8ORE - chains B and C of the 3 polymer chains in the assembly; structure by electron microscopy, 2.50 A resolution.

[Chain B (and C)]
Molecule: Microtubule-associated protein tau
Source organism: Homo sapiens
Notes: chain C of this document is another copy of the same molecule, construct and numbering; everything in this record applies to it too
UniProt: P10636 (TAU_HUMAN), isoform P10636-4; the author numbering skips numbers that UniProt does not, so the offset changes along the chain: 30-274 = UniProt 1-245; 306-441 = UniProt 246-381
Chain sequence (381 residues; each row starts with the number of its first residue; note: 31 numbers in that range are skipped by the numbering (no residue carries them; nothing is unmodelled there)):
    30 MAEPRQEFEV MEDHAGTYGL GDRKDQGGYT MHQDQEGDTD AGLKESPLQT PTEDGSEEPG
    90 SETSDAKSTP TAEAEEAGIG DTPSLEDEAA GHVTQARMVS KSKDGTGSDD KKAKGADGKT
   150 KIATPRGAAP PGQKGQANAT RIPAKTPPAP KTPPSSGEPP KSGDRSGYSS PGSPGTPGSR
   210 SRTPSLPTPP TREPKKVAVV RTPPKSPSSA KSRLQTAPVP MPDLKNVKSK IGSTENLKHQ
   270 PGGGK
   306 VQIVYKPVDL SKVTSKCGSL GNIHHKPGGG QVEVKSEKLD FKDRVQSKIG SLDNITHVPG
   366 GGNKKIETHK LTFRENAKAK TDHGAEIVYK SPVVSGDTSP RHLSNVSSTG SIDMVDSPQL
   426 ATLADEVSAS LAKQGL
Unresolved in the structure: 30-272, 381-441
UniProt features mapped onto this chain:
  - site (Not glycated): K53, K73, K96
  - modified residue: A31 (N-acetylalanine), Y47 (Phosphotyrosine), Y58 (Phosphotyrosine), S75 (Phosphoserine), S90 (Phosphoserine), T98 (Phosphothreonine), T100 (Phosphothreonine)
  - cross-link: K73 (Glycyl lysine isopeptide (Lys-Gly) (interchain with G-Cter in ubiquitin))

[Interface between chain B and chain C]
Pairs across the interface (178):
  G273(B) - K274(C)
  K274(B) - K274(C)
  V306(B) - K274(C)  hydrogen bond (backbone-backbone)
  V306(B) - V306(C)
  V306(B) - Q307(C)  hydrogen bond (backbone-backbone)
  Q307(B) - Q307(C)
  I308(B) - Q307(C)  hydrogen bond (backbone-backbone)
  I308(B) - I308(C)
  I308(B) - V309(C)  hydrogen bond (backbone-backbone)
  V309(B) - V309(C)
  Y310(B) - V309(C)  hydrogen bond (backbone-backbone)
  Y310(B) - Y310(C)  hydrophobic
  Y310(B) - K311(C)  hydrogen bond (backbone-backbone)
  Y310(B) - P312(C)
  K311(B) - K311(C)
  P312(B) - P312(C)
  P312(B) - V313(C)  hydrogen bond (backbone-backbone)
  V313(B) - V313(C)
  D314(B) - V313(C)  hydrogen bond (backbone-backbone)
  D314(B) - D314(C)
  D314(B) - L315(C)  hydrogen bond (backbone-backbone)
  D314(B) - S316(C)  hydrogen bond
  L315(B) - L315(C)  hydrophobic
  S316(B) - S316(C)
  S316(B) - K317(C)  hydrogen bond (backbone-backbone)
  K317(B) - K317(C)
  V318(B) - K317(C)  hydrogen bond (backbone-backbone)
  V318(B) - V318(C)
  V318(B) - T319(C)  hydrogen bond (backbone-backbone)
  T319(B) - T319(C)
  S320(B) - T319(C)  hydrogen bond (backbone-backbone)
  S320(B) - S320(C)  hydrogen bond (backbone-side chain)
  S320(B) - K321(C)  hydrogen bond (backbone-backbone)
  K321(B) - K321(C)
  C322(B) - K321(C)  hydrogen bond (backbone-backbone)
  C322(B) - C322(C)
  C322(B) - G323(C)  hydrogen bond (backbone-backbone)
  G323(B) - G323(C)  hydrogen bond (backbone-backbone)
  G323(B) - S324(C)
  S324(B) - S324(C)
  L325(B) - C322(C)  hydrophobic
  L325(B) - S324(C)  hydrogen bond (backbone-backbone)
  L325(B) - L325(C)  hydrophobic
  L325(B) - G326(C)
  G326(B) - G326(C)
  G326(B) - N327(C)  hydrogen bond (backbone-backbone)
  N327(B) - N327(C)
  I328(B) - N327(C)  hydrogen bond (backbone-backbone)
  I328(B) - I328(C)
  I328(B) - H329(C)  hydrogen bond (backbone-backbone)
  H329(B) - H329(C)
  H330(B) - H329(C)  hydrogen bond (backbone-backbone)
  H330(B) - H330(C)
  H330(B) - K331(C)  hydrogen bond (backbone-backbone)
  H330(B) - P332(C)
  K331(B) - K331(C)
  P332(B) - P332(C)
  P332(B) - G333(C)  hydrogen bond (backbone-backbone)
  G334(B) - G333(C)
  G334(B) - G334(C)
  G335(B) - G335(C)
  G335(B) - Q336(C)  hydrogen bond (backbone-backbone)
  Q336(B) - Q336(C)
  V337(B) - Q336(C)  hydrogen bond (backbone-backbone)
  V337(B) - V337(C)
  V337(B) - E338(C)  hydrogen bond (backbone-backbone)
  E338(B) - E338(C)
  V339(B) - E338(C)  hydrogen bond (backbone-backbone)
  V339(B) - V339(C)
  V339(B) - K340(C)  hydrogen bond (backbone-backbone)
  K340(B) - K340(C)
  S341(B) - K340(C)  hydrogen bond (backbone-backbone)
  S341(B) - S341(C)
  S341(B) - E342(C)
  E342(B) - S341(C)
  E342(B) - E342(C)  hydrogen bond (backbone-backbone)
  E342(B) - K343(C)  hydrogen bond (backbone-backbone)
  K343(B) - K343(C)
  L344(B) - S341(C)
  L344(B) - K343(C)  hydrogen bond (backbone-backbone)
  L344(B) - L344(C)
  L344(B) - D345(C)  hydrogen bond (backbone-backbone)
  L344(B) - I354(C)  hydrophobic
  D345(B) - D345(C)
  F346(B) - D345(C)  hydrogen bond (backbone-backbone)
  F346(B) - F346(C)  hydrophobic
  F346(B) - K347(C)  hydrogen bond (backbone-backbone)
  F346(B) - V350(C)
  K347(B) - D348(C)
  K347(B) - V350(C)
  D348(B) - D348(C)
  R349(B) - D348(C)  hydrogen bond (backbone-backbone)
  R349(B) - R349(C)
  V350(B) - R349(C)
  V350(B) - V350(C)
  V350(B) - Q351(C)  hydrogen bond (backbone-backbone)
  Q351(B) - Q351(C)  hydrogen bond
  S352(B) - Q351(C)  hydrogen bond (backbone-backbone)
  S352(B) - S352(C)
  S352(B) - K353(C)  hydrogen bond (backbone-backbone)
  K353(B) - K353(C)
  I354(B) - K353(C)  hydrogen bond (backbone-backbone)
  I354(B) - I354(C)
  I354(B) - G355(C)  hydrogen bond (backbone-backbone)
  G355(B) - V337(C)
  G355(B) - V339(C)
  G355(B) - G355(C)  hydrogen bond (backbone-backbone)
  G355(B) - S356(C)  hydrogen bond (backbone-backbone)
  S356(B) - S356(C)
  L357(B) - G335(C)
  L357(B) - Q336(C)
  L357(B) - V337(C)  hydrophobic
  L357(B) - S356(C)  hydrogen bond (backbone-backbone)
  L357(B) - L357(C)
  L357(B) - D358(C)  hydrogen bond (backbone-backbone)
  D358(B) - D358(C)
  N359(B) - H330(C)
  N359(B) - P332(C)
  N359(B) - D358(C)  hydrogen bond (backbone-backbone)
  N359(B) - N359(C)  hydrogen bond
  N359(B) - I360(C)  hydrogen bond (backbone-backbone)
  I360(B) - I360(C)
  T361(B) - I328(C)
  T361(B) - H330(C)  hydrogen bond
  T361(B) - I360(C)  hydrogen bond (backbone-backbone)
  T361(B) - T361(C)
  T361(B) - H362(C)  hydrogen bond (backbone-backbone)
  H362(B) - H362(C)
  H362(B) - V363(C)  hydrogen bond (backbone-backbone)
  H362(B) - P364(C)
  V363(B) - I328(C)  hydrophobic
  V363(B) - V363(C)
  P364(B) - P364(C)  hydrophobic
  P364(B) - G365(C)  hydrogen bond (backbone-backbone)
  P364(B) - G366(C)
  G365(B) - S320(C)  hydrogen bond (backbone-side chain)
  G365(B) - C322(C)
  G366(B) - S320(C)
  G366(B) - G366(C)  hydrogen bond (backbone-backbone)
  G366(B) - N368(C)
  G367(B) - G366(C)  hydrogen bond (backbone-backbone)
  G367(B) - G367(C)
  G367(B) - N368(C)  hydrogen bond (backbone-side chain)
  N368(B) - V318(C)
  N368(B) - T319(C)  hydrogen bond (side chain-backbone)
  N368(B) - S320(C)
  N368(B) - N368(C)  hydrogen bond (backbone-side chain)
  N368(B) - K369(C)  hydrogen bond (backbone-backbone)
  K369(B) - K369(C)
  K370(B) - S316(C)  hydrogen bond
  K370(B) - V318(C)
  K370(B) - K369(C)  hydrogen bond (backbone-backbone)
  K370(B) - K370(C)
  K370(B) - I371(C)  hydrogen bond (backbone-backbone)
  K370(B) - E372(C)  salt bridge
  I371(B) - I371(C)
  E372(B) - I371(C)  hydrogen bond (backbone-backbone)
  E372(B) - E372(C)
  E372(B) - T373(C)  hydrogen bond (backbone-backbone)
  T373(B) - T373(C)
  H374(B) - Y310(C)  hydrogen bond (backbone-side chain)
  H374(B) - T373(C)  hydrogen bond (backbone-backbone)
  H374(B) - H374(C)
  H374(B) - K375(C)  hydrogen bond (backbone-backbone)
  K375(B) - K375(C)
  L376(B) - I308(C)  hydrophobic
  L376(B) - Y310(C)  hydrophobic
  L376(B) - K375(C)  hydrogen bond (backbone-backbone)
  L376(B) - L376(C)
  L376(B) - T377(C)  hydrogen bond (backbone-backbone)
  T377(B) - T377(C)
  F378(B) - I308(C)  hydrophobic
  F378(B) - T377(C)  hydrogen bond (backbone-backbone)
  F378(B) - F378(C)  hydrophobic
  R379(B) - F378(C)  hydrogen bond (backbone-backbone)
  R379(B) - R379(C)
  R379(B) - E380(C)
  E380(B) - T377(C)
Interface residues without a listed pair, chain B (77 interface residues in all): G333
Interface residues without a listed pair, chain C (77 interface residues in all): G273

[In short]
Chain B and chain C each contribute 77 residues to their interface, with 76 hydrogen bonds and 1 salt bridge.
Among the polar pairs are K370(B)-E372(C), D314(B)-S316(C) and S320(B)-S320(C).
Both chains are Microtubule-associated protein tau (Homo sapiens). Entry 8ORE (Cryo-EM structure of SH-SY5Y
seeded with filaments from Alzheimer's Disease) was determined by electron microscopy, deposited together with
8ORF and 8ORG.
